Entry 2OCY (X-ray diffraction, 3.30 A resolution); this record covers chains A and C of the 3 polymer chains in the assembly.

== Chain A ==
Protein: Rab guanine nucleotide exchange factor SEC2
From: Saccharomyces cerevisiae
Reference sequence: P17065 (SEC2_YEAST); numbering as in UniProt (aligned over 17-167)
Sequence (154 residues; numbered 14 to 167; the number before each row is that of its first residue):
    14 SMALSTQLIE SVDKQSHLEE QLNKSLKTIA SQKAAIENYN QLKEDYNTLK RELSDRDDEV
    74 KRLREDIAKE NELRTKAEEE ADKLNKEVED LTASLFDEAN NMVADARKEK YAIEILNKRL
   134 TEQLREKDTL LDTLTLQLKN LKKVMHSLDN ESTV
Not modelled in the structure: 163-167
Modified / non-standard residues: Mse15 (selenomethionine; parent Met); Mse115 (selenomethionine; parent Met); Mse158 (selenomethionine; parent Met)
Sequence notes: cloning artifact (14-16); modified residue (115, 158)

== Chain C ==
Protein: Ras-related protein SEC4
From: Saccharomyces cerevisiae
Reference sequence: P07560 (SEC4_YEAST); residues 18-187 here = UniProt positions 18-187
Sequence (170 residues; numbered 18 to 187; the number before each row is that of its first residue):
    18 DSIMKILLIG DSGVGKSCLL VRFVEDKFNP SFITTIGIDF KIKTVDINGK KVKLQLWDTA
    78 GQERFRTITT AYYRGAMGII LVYDVTDERT FTNIKQWFKT VNEHANDEAQ LLLVGNKSDM
   138 ETRVVTADQG EALAKELGIP FIESSAKNDD NVNEIFFTLA KLIQEKIDSN
Not modelled in the structure: 64-69, 133-144, 164-167, 187
Modified / non-standard residues: Mse21 (selenomethionine; parent Met); Mse94 (selenomethionine; parent Met); Mse137 (selenomethionine)
Sequence notes: modified residue (21, 94, 137)
Curated features (UniProtKB/Swiss-Prot):
  - motif: F49 to F57 (Effector region)
  - binding site (GTP): G27 to S34, D75 to Q79, N133 to D136
What the authors report for this chain:
  - conformationally variable residues (loop rearrangement, order/disorder transition, side-chain flip): G27 to S34, E42 to P47, S48 to D56, I64 to V69, T76 to R91, N133 to A144, K164 to D167
  - mutagenesis - I50A: decreased catalytic activity on Sec2p
  - mutagenesis - F45A: abolished binding to GDP
  - specificity-determining residues: K44 to I55

== Chain A / chain C interface ==
Residue-residue contacts (17):
  K96(A) with T84(C)
  E100(A) with R81(C); F82(C); R83(C), hydrogen bond (side chain-backbone); T84(C), hydrogen bond (side chain-backbone); I85(C), hydrogen bond (side chain-backbone)
  V101(A) with I85(C), hydrophobic
  D103(A) with R81(C), salt bridge; F82(C)
  L104(A) with F82(C)
  S107(A) with R81(C)
  L108(A) with F49(C); I53(C), hydrophobic
  E111(A) with F49(C); T52(C), hydrogen bond
  Mse115(A) with P47(C); F49(C)
Interface residues without a listed pair, chain A (12 interface residues in all): E93, L97, A112
Interface residues without a listed pair, chain C (11 interface residues in all): S48, I55
Interface features reported in the paper:
  - specific contacts: E100(A)-I85(C) (hydrogen bond)
  - interface residues, chain A: A94(A), E100(A)
  - interface residues, chain C: F45(C), R81(C)

== In short ==
Chain A and chain C form an interface of 12 and 11 residues respectively; the contacts include 4 hydrogen
bonds and 1 salt bridge. Polar contacts include D103(A)-R81(C), E100(A)-R83(C) and E100(A)-T84(C). The paper
describes a hydrogen bond between E100(A) and I85(C). From the paper: I50A of chain C reduces catalytic
activity on Sec2p; interface residues A94(A), E100(A) and F45(C) among others.
Here chain A is Rab guanine nucleotide exchange factor SEC2 and chain C is Ras-related protein SEC4, both from
Saccharomyces cerevisiae. Entry 2OCY (Complex of the guanine exchange factor Sec2p and the Rab GTPase Sec4p)
was determined by X-ray diffraction.
